7YPK - chains C and D of the 7 polymer chains in the assembly; structure by electron microscopy, 3.40 A resolution.

# Chain C (and D)
Molecule: Lon protease
Organism: Meiothermus taiwanensis
Notes: EC 3.4.21.53; chain D of this document is another copy of the same molecule, construct and numbering; everything in this record applies to it too
UniProt: A0A059VAZ3 (A0A059VAZ3_9DEIN); numbering as in UniProt (aligned over 1-793)
Sequence (793 residues; numbered 1 to 793; the number before each row is that of its first residue):
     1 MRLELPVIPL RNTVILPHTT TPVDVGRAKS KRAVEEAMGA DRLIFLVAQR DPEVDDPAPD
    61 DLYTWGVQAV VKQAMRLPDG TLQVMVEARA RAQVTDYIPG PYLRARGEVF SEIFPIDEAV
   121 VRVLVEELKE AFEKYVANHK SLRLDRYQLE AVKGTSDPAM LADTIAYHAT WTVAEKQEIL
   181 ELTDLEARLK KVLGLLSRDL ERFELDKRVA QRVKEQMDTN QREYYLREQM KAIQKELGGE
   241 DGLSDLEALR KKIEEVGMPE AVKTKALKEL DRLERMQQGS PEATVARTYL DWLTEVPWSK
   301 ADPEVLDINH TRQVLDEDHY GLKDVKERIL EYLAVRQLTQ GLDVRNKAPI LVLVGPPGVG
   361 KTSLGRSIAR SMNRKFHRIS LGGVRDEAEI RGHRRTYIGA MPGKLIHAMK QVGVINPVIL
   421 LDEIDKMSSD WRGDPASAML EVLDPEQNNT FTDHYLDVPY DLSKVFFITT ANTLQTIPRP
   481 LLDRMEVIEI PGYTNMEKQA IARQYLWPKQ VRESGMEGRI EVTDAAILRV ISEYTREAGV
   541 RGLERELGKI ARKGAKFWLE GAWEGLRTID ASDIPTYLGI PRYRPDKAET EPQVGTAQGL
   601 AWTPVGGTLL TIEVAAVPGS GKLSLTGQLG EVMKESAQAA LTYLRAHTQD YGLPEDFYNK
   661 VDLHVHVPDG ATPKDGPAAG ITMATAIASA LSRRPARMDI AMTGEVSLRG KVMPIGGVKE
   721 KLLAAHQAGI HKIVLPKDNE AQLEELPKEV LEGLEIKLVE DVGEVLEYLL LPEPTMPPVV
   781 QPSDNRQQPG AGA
Not modelled in the structure: 1, 425-434, 781-793 (chain D: 1, 429-433, 781-793)
Sequence notes: engineered mutation Ala678 (Ser in A0A059VAZ3)
Ligand contacts: ADP (adenosine-5'-diphosphate): His319, Tyr320, Leu322, Pro357, Gly358, Val359, Gly360, Lys361, Thr362, Ser363, Asp422, Tyr493, Ile501, Tyr505, Leu506, Val540, Arg541
Reported in the primary citation:
  - mutagenesis - M217A, Y224S, Y397A: abolished binding to alpha-S1-casein
  - mutagenesis - S678A (1.38 +/- 0.29 uM): unchanged binding to alpha-S1-casein
  - binding site for alpha-S1-casein: Tyr397, Trp431
  - self-association interface (contacts with another copy of this molecule): Leu205, Val213, Met217, Leu708

# How chain C and chain D interact
Contacting residue pairs (69; chain C residue first):
  Gln234(C) - Lys268(D)
  Gln234(C) - Arg272(D)
  Glu236(C) - Arg275(D)  hydrogen bond (backbone-side chain)
  Leu237(C) - Asp271(D)
  Leu237(C) - Arg272(D)
  Leu237(C) - Arg275(D)
  Gly238(C) - Asp271(D)
  Gly239(C) - Asp271(D)  hydrogen bond (backbone-side chain)
  Glu240(C) - Thr264(D)
  Glu240(C) - Leu267(D)
  Glu240(C) - Lys268(D)
  Glu240(C) - Asp271(D)
  Asp241(C) - Lys268(D)
  Leu243(C) - Lys265(D)
  Leu243(C) - Lys268(D)
  Ser244(C) - Lys268(D)
  Gln277(C) - Lys268(D)
  Gln277(C) - Arg272(D)  hydrogen bond (backbone-side chain)
  Gln278(C) - Arg272(D)
  Pro281(C) - Thr396(D)
  Pro281(C) - Tyr397(D)
  Thr284(C) - Thr396(D)  hydrogen bond
  Ile398(C) - Arg394(D)
  Arg512(C) - Asp343(D)
  Glu513(C) - Asp343(D)
  Glu513(C) - Asn346(D)
  Glu513(C) - Lys347(D)  hydrogen bond (side chain-backbone)
  Ser514(C) - Thr339(D)
  Gly515(C) - Asp343(D)
  Arg552(C) - Val335(D)
  Lys553(C) - Glu331(D)
  Ala555(C) - Leu338(D)  hydrophobic
  Lys556(C) - Leu330(D)
  Lys556(C) - Glu331(D)
  Leu559(C) - Ala334(D)
  Ile580(C) - Ala741(D)
  Ile580(C) - Gln742(D)
  Ile580(C) - Glu744(D)
  Ile580(C) - Glu745(D)
  Pro581(C) - Ala741(D)
  Pro581(C) - Gln742(D)
  Arg584(C) - Pro714(D)
  Arg584(C) - Asp738(D)  hydrogen bond (side chain-backbone)
  Arg584(C) - Asn739(D)
  Arg584(C) - Gln742(D)  hydrogen bond
  Glu589(C) - Arg709(D)  salt bridge
  Gln593(C) - Arg709(D)
  Thr596(C) - Arg709(D)
  Glu613(C) - Ser707(D)  hydrogen bond
  Glu613(C) - Leu708(D)  hydrogen bond (side chain-backbone)
  Glu613(C) - Arg709(D)  salt bridge
  Glu613(C) - Lys711(D)  salt bridge
  Ala615(C) - Leu708(D)  hydrophobic
  Val617(C) - Arg645(D)
  Val617(C) - Ala646(D)
  Pro618(C) - Asn659(D)
  Gly619(C) - Asn659(D)
  Thr626(C) - Glu635(D)
  Thr626(C) - Gln638(D)
  Gly627(C) - Glu635(D)  hydrogen bond (backbone-side chain)
  Gln628(C) - Val632(D)
  Gln628(C) - Glu635(D)  hydrogen bond (backbone-side chain)
  His664(C) - Ala639(D)
  His664(C) - Thr642(D)
  His664(C) - Leu708(D)
  His666(C) - Ala639(D)
  His666(C) - Val706(D)
  His666(C) - Ser707(D)
  His666(C) - Leu708(D)
Other interface residues (no listed pair), chain C (47 interface residues in all): Gly279, Ser280, Gly383, Met516, Arg519, Val594, Thr611, Asp662
Other interface residues (no listed pair), chain D (43 interface residues in all): Arg328, Gln337, Asp434, Glu631

# In short
Chain C and chain D form an interface of 47 and 43 residues respectively, with 11 hydrogen bonds and 3 salt
bridges. Polar contacts include Glu589(C)-Arg709(D), Glu613(C)-Arg709(D) and Glu613(C)-Lys711(D). Chain C
binds ADP. From the paper: a binding site for alpha-S1-casein at Tyr397(C) and Trp431(C); M217A, Y224S and
Y397A of chain C abolish binding to alpha-S1-casein.
Chain C and chain D are both Lon protease (Meiothermus taiwanensis); the structure, Close-ring hexamer of the
substrate-bound Lon protease with an S678A mutation, was determined by electron microscopy (same publication
as 8K3Y).
